PDB entry 4EMS | X-ray diffraction, 1.75 A resolution | chains A and B

[Chain A (and B)]
Molecule: Coniferyl alcohol 9-O-methyltransferase
Organism: Linum nodiflorum
Notes: chain B of this document is another copy of the same molecule, construct and numbering; everything in this record applies to it too
UniProt: A6XNE6 (A6XNE6_9ROSI); residues 1-368 here = UniProt positions 1-368
Chain sequence (388 residues; each row starts with the number of its first residue; numbers below 1 keep their minus sign (Met-19 is residue -19)):
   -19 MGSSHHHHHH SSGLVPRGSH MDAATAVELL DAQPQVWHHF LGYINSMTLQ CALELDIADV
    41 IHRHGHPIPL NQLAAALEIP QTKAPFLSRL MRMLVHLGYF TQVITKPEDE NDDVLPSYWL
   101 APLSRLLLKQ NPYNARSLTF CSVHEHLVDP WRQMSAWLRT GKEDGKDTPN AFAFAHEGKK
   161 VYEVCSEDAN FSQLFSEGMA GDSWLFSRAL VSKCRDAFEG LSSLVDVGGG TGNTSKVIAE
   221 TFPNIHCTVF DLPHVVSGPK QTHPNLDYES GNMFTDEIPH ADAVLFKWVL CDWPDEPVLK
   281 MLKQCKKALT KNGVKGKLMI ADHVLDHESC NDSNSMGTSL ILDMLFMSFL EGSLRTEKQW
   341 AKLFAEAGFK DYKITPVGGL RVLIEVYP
Disordered / not traced: -19 to 0, 88-94, 292-294 (chain B: -19 to -8, -3 to -1, 89-93, 143-144, 234-237, 291-294)
Construct notes: expression tag (-19 to 0)

[How chain A and chain B interact]
Contacting residue pairs - 217 pairs, chain A then chain B:
  Met1(A) - Tyr113(B)  hydrophobic
  Met1(A) - Trp184(B)  hydrophobic
  Ala3(A) - Ser192(B)
  Ala6(A) - Leu185(B)
  Ala6(A) - Arg188(B)
  Val7(A) - Ala189(B)  hydrophobic
  Val7(A) - Lys193(B)
  Glu8(A) - Arg105(B)  salt bridge
  Leu9(A) - Arg105(B)
  Leu9(A) - Tyr113(B)
  Leu9(A) - Leu185(B)  hydrophobic
  Leu10(A) - Leu185(B)
  Leu10(A) - Phe186(B)  hydrophobic
  Leu10(A) - Ala189(B)  hydrophobic
  Leu10(A) - Gly358(B)
  Leu10(A) - Gly359(B)
  Leu10(A) - Arg361(B)
  Asp11(A) - Gly358(B)
  Asp11(A) - Gly359(B)  hydrogen bond (side chain-backbone)
  Ala12(A) - Leu103(B)
  Ala12(A) - Leu106(B)
  Gln13(A) - Leu106(B)
  Gln13(A) - Asp182(B)  hydrogen bond
  Gln13(A) - Arg361(B)
  Pro14(A) - Thr318(B)
  Pro14(A) - Gly359(B)
  Pro14(A) - Leu360(B)  hydrophobic
  Gln15(A) - Leu103(B)
  Val16(A) - Tyr79(B)
  Val16(A) - Leu106(B)  hydrophobic
  Trp17(A) - Leu118(B)
  Trp17(A) - Asp182(B)
  Trp17(A) - Trp268(B)  hydrophobic
  Trp17(A) - Leu322(B)  hydrophobic
  Trp17(A) - Arg361(B)
  His18(A) - Thr318(B)  hydrogen bond
  His18(A) - Ile321(B)
  His19(A) - Asn25(B)
  His19(A) - Ser26(B)  hydrogen bond (backbone-backbone)
  His19(A) - Leu77(B)
  His19(A) - Tyr79(B)  hydrogen bond
  Phe20(A) - Ser26(B)  hydrogen bond (backbone-side chain)
  Phe20(A) - Leu29(B)  hydrophobic
  Phe20(A) - Leu118(B)  hydrophobic
  Phe20(A) - Thr119(B)
  Phe20(A) - Ser122(B)
  Phe20(A) - Val123(B)
  Leu21(A) - Ser26(B)
  Leu21(A) - Ser122(B)
  Leu21(A) - Ile321(B)  hydrophobic
  Leu21(A) - Leu322(B)  hydrophobic
  Gly22(A) - Gly22(B)
  Gly22(A) - Tyr23(B)
  Gly22(A) - Ser26(B)  hydrogen bond (backbone-side chain)
  Tyr23(A) - Gly22(B)
  Tyr23(A) - Tyr23(B)  hydrophobic
  Tyr23(A) - Ser26(B)  hydrogen bond (backbone-side chain)
  Tyr23(A) - Ser122(B)  hydrogen bond (side chain-backbone)
  Tyr23(A) - Leu127(B)
  Tyr23(A) - Val128(B)
  Tyr23(A) - Leu325(B)
  Ile24(A) - Trp131(B)
  Ile24(A) - Met324(B)  hydrophobic
  Asn25(A) - His19(B)
  Asn25(A) - Ile321(B)
  Ser26(A) - His19(B)  hydrogen bond (backbone-backbone)
  Ser26(A) - Phe20(B)  hydrogen bond (side chain-backbone)
  Ser26(A) - Leu21(B)
  Ser26(A) - Gly22(B)  hydrogen bond (side chain-backbone)
  Ser26(A) - Tyr23(B)  hydrogen bond (side chain-backbone)
  Met27(A) - Val128(B)  hydrophobic
  Met27(A) - Trp131(B)  hydrophobic
  Thr28(A) - Trp131(B)
  Thr28(A) - Met324(B)
  Leu29(A) - Val16(B)  hydrophobic
  Leu29(A) - Phe20(B)  hydrophobic
  Cys31(A) - Met134(B)  hydrophobic
  Cys31(A) - Ser135(B)  hydrogen bond
  Cys31(A) - Leu138(B)  hydrophobic
  Glu34(A) - Ser135(B)  hydrogen bond
  Leu35(A) - Ser135(B)
  Leu35(A) - Arg139(B)
  Leu57(A) - Arg139(B)  hydrogen bond (backbone-side chain)
  Glu58(A) - Arg139(B)
  Ile59(A) - Leu138(B)
  Pro60(A) - Leu138(B)
  Pro60(A) - Arg139(B)
  Pro60(A) - Thr140(B)
  Pro60(A) - Gly141(B)
  Lys63(A) - Trp137(B)  hydrogen bond (side chain-backbone)
  Lys63(A) - Leu138(B)
  Lys63(A) - Thr140(B)  hydrogen bond (side chain-backbone)
  Lys63(A) - Asp147(B)  salt bridge
  Phe66(A) - Trp137(B)  hydrophobic
  Phe66(A) - Leu138(B)  hydrophobic
  Phe66(A) - Met327(B)
  Arg69(A) - Asp323(B)  salt bridge
  Arg69(A) - Met324(B)
  Arg69(A) - Met327(B)
  Arg69(A) - Gly332(B)  hydrogen bond (side chain-backbone)
  Arg69(A) - Ser333(B)
  Leu70(A) - Met324(B)
  Arg72(A) - Leu305(B)
  Arg72(A) - Leu320(B)
  Arg72(A) - Asp323(B)  salt bridge
  Met73(A) - Leu320(B)
  Met73(A) - Ile321(B)  hydrophobic
  Met73(A) - Met324(B)  hydrophobic
  His76(A) - Ser313(B)
  His76(A) - Met316(B)
  His76(A) - Gly317(B)
  His76(A) - Leu320(B)
  Leu77(A) - His19(B)
  Tyr79(A) - Val16(B)
  Tyr79(A) - His19(B)  hydrogen bond
  Leu103(A) - Ala12(B)
  Arg105(A) - Glu8(B)  salt bridge
  Arg105(A) - Leu9(B)
  Leu106(A) - Ala12(B)
  Leu106(A) - Gln13(B)
  Leu106(A) - Val16(B)  hydrophobic
  Tyr113(A) - Met1(B)  hydrophobic
  Tyr113(A) - Leu9(B)  hydrophobic
  Leu118(A) - Trp17(B)
  Leu118(A) - Phe20(B)  hydrophobic
  Thr119(A) - Phe20(B)
  Ser122(A) - Phe20(B)
  Ser122(A) - Leu21(B)
  Ser122(A) - Tyr23(B)  hydrogen bond (backbone-side chain)
  Val123(A) - Phe20(B)
  Val123(A) - Arg132(B)  hydrogen bond (backbone-side chain)
  His124(A) - Arg132(B)
  Glu125(A) - Arg132(B)  salt bridge
  Val128(A) - Tyr23(B)
  Val128(A) - Met27(B)  hydrophobic
  Val128(A) - Arg132(B)
  Trp131(A) - Ile24(B)
  Trp131(A) - Met27(B)  hydrophobic
  Trp131(A) - Thr28(B)
  Arg132(A) - Gln30(B)
  Arg132(A) - Val123(B)  hydrogen bond (side chain-backbone)
  Arg132(A) - His124(B)
  Arg132(A) - Glu125(B)  salt bridge
  Arg132(A) - Val128(B)
  Met134(A) - Cys31(B)  hydrophobic
  Ser135(A) - Cys31(B)  hydrogen bond
  Ser135(A) - Glu34(B)  hydrogen bond
  Ser135(A) - Leu35(B)
  Trp137(A) - Lys63(B)  hydrogen bond (backbone-side chain)
  Trp137(A) - Phe66(B)  hydrophobic
  Leu138(A) - Cys31(B)  hydrophobic
  Leu138(A) - Ile59(B)
  Leu138(A) - Pro60(B)
  Leu138(A) - Lys63(B)
  Leu138(A) - Phe66(B)  hydrophobic
  Arg139(A) - Leu35(B)
  Arg139(A) - Leu57(B)  hydrogen bond (side chain-backbone)
  Arg139(A) - Glu58(B)
  Thr140(A) - Pro60(B)
  Thr140(A) - Lys63(B)  hydrogen bond (backbone-side chain)
  Gly141(A) - Pro60(B)
  Asp147(A) - Lys63(B)  salt bridge
  Asp182(A) - Gln13(B)  hydrogen bond
  Asp182(A) - Trp17(B)
  Trp184(A) - Met1(B)  hydrophobic
  Leu185(A) - Ala6(B)
  Leu185(A) - Leu9(B)  hydrophobic
  Leu185(A) - Gln13(B)
  Phe186(A) - Leu10(B)  hydrophobic
  Arg188(A) - Ala6(B)
  Ala189(A) - Val7(B)  hydrophobic
  Ala189(A) - Leu10(B)  hydrophobic
  Ser192(A) - Ala3(B)
  Lys193(A) - Val7(B)
  Pro239(A) - Gly-7(B)
  Lys240(A) - Val-5(B)
  Gln241(A) - Val-5(B)
  Trp268(A) - Trp17(B)  hydrophobic
  Leu305(A) - Arg72(B)
  Ser313(A) - His76(B)
  Met316(A) - His76(B)
  Gly317(A) - His76(B)
  Thr318(A) - Pro14(B)
  Thr318(A) - His18(B)  hydrogen bond
  Leu320(A) - Arg72(B)
  Leu320(A) - Met73(B)
  Leu320(A) - His76(B)
  Ile321(A) - His18(B)
  Ile321(A) - Leu21(B)  hydrophobic
  Ile321(A) - Ile24(B)  hydrophobic
  Ile321(A) - Asn25(B)
  Ile321(A) - Met73(B)  hydrophobic
  Leu322(A) - Trp17(B)  hydrophobic
  Leu322(A) - Leu21(B)  hydrophobic
  Asp323(A) - Arg69(B)  salt bridge
  Asp323(A) - Arg72(B)  salt bridge
  Met324(A) - Ile24(B)  hydrophobic
  Met324(A) - Thr28(B)
  Met324(A) - Arg69(B)
  Met324(A) - Leu70(B)
  Met324(A) - Met73(B)  hydrophobic
  Leu325(A) - Tyr23(B)
  Met327(A) - Phe66(B)  hydrophobic
  Met327(A) - Arg69(B)
  Gly332(A) - Arg69(B)  hydrogen bond (backbone-side chain)
  Ser333(A) - Arg69(B)
  Lys338(A) - Glu88(B)  salt bridge
  Gly358(A) - Leu10(B)
  Gly358(A) - Asp11(B)
  Gly359(A) - Leu10(B)
  Gly359(A) - Asp11(B)  hydrogen bond (backbone-side chain)
  Gly359(A) - Pro14(B)
  Gly359(A) - Trp17(B)
  Leu360(A) - Pro14(B)  hydrophobic
  Arg361(A) - Leu10(B)
  Arg361(A) - Gln13(B)
  Arg361(A) - Trp17(B)
Other interface residues (no listed pair), chain A (103 interface residues in all): Thr5, Gln30, Leu67, Ala115, Leu127, Phe326, Leu334, Thr336, Val357
Other interface residues (no listed pair), chain B (101 interface residues in all): Leu-6, Gln15, Leu67, Ala115, Phe326, Leu334, Val357

[Overview]
The interface between chain A and chain B involves 103 residues on one side and 101 on the other; the contacts
include 32 hydrogen bonds and 11 salt bridges. Polar pairs include Glu8(A)-Arg105(B), Lys63(A)-Asp147(B) and
Arg69(A)-Asp323(B).
Chain A and chain B are both Coniferyl alcohol 9-O-methyltransferase (Linum nodiflorum); the structure,
Crystal Structure Analysis of Coniferyl Alcohol 9-O-Methyltransferase from Linum Nodiflorum, was determined by
X-ray diffraction, deposited together with 4E70 and 4EVI.
